7LQU - chains A and B; structure by X-ray diffraction, 2.60 A resolution.

== Chain A ==
Molecule: Reverse transcriptase p66
From: Human immunodeficiency virus type 1
Notes: EC 2.7.7.49
Reference sequence: P03366 (POL_HV1B1); residues 1-555 here correspond to UniProt positions 600-1154 (UniProt number = residue number + 599)
Amino-acid sequence (557 residues; each row starts with the number of its first residue; numbers below 1 keep their minus sign (Met-1 is residue -1)):
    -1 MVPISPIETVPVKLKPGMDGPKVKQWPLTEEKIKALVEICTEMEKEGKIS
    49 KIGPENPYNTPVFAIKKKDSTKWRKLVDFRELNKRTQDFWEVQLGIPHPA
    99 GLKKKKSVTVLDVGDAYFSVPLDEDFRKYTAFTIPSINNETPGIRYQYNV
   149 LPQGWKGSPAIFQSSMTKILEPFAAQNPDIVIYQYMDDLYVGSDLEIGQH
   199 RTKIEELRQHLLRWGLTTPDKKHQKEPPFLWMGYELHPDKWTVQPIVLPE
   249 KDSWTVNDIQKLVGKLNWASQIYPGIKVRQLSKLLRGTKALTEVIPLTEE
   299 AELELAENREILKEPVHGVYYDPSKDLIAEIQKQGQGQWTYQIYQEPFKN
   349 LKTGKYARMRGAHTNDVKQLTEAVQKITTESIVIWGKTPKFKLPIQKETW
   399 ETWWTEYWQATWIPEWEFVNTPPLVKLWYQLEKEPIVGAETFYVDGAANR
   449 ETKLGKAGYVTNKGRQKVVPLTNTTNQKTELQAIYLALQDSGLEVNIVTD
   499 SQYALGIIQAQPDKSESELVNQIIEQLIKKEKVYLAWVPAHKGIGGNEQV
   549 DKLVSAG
Disordered / not traced: 555
Construct notes: initiating methionine (-1); expression tag (0); engineered mutation Ala172 (Lys771 in P03366), Ala173 (Lys772 in P03366), Ser280 (Cys879 in P03366)
Small-molecule neighbours: YBD (N-[(1R)-2-azanyl-1-[5-(hydroxymethyl)-1,3-thiazol-2-yl]ethyl]-5-(4-chloranyl-3-fluoranyl-phenyl)-1H-pyrrole-2-carboxamide): Pro95, Leu100, Val108, Asp110, Tyr181, Gln182, Tyr183, Asp186, Tyr188, His221, Phe227, Trp229, Leu234
Curated features (UniProtKB/Swiss-Prot):
  - region: Phe227 to His235 (RT 'primer grip')
  - motif: Trp398 to Trp414 (Tryptophan repeat motif)
  - binding site (Mg(2+)): Asp110, Asp185, Asp186, Asp443, Glu478, Asp498, Asp549
  - site: Trp401 (Essential for RT p66/p51 heterodimerization), Trp414 (Essential for RT p66/p51 heterodimerization), Phe440, Tyr441 (Cleavage)
From the paper describing this entry:
  - binding site for YBD: Val108, Asp186, His221, Phe227, Trp229
  - catalytic residues: Asp110, Asp186 (citing earlier work)

== Chain B ==
Molecule: Reverse transcriptase p51
From: Human immunodeficiency virus type 1
Reference sequence: P03366 (POL_HV1B1); residues 1-428 here correspond to UniProt positions 600-1027 (UniProt number = residue number + 599)
Amino-acid sequence (429 residues; row label = number of the first residue in the row; numbering starts at 0):
     0 GPISPIETVPVKLKPGMDGPKVKQWPLTEEKIKALVEICTEMEKEGKISK
    50 IGPENPYNTPVFAIKKKDSTKWRKLVDFRELNKRTQDFWEVQLGIPHPAG
   100 LKKKKSVTVLDVGDAYFSVPLDEDFRKYTAFTIPSINNETPGIRYQYNVL
   150 PQGWKGSPAIFQSSMTKILEPFKKQNPDIVIYQYMDDLYVGSDLEIGQHR
   200 TKIEELRQHLLRWGLTTPDKKHQKEPPFLWMGYELHPDKWTVQPIVLPEK
   250 DSWTVNDIQKLVGKLNWASQIYPGIKVRQLSKLLRGTKALTEVIPLTEEA
   300 ELELAENREILKEPVHGVYYDPSKDLIAEIQKQGQGQWTYQIYQEPFKNL
   350 KTGKYARMRGAHTNDVKQLTEAVQKITTESIVIWGKTPKFKLPIQKETWE
   400 TWWTEYWQATWIPEWEFVNTPPLVKLWYQ
Disordered / not traced: 0-4, 216-227
Construct notes: expression tag (0); engineered mutation Ser280 (Cys879 in P03366)
Curated features (UniProtKB/Swiss-Prot):
  - region: Phe227 to His235 (RT 'primer grip')
  - motif: Trp398 to Trp414 (Tryptophan repeat motif)
  - binding site (Mg(2+)): Asp110, Asp185, Asp186
  - site (Essential for RT p66/p51 heterodimerization): Trp401, Trp414

== Chain A / chain B interface ==
Pairs across the interface (113; chain A residue first):
  Val8(A) with Glu53(B)
  Pro9(A) with Glu53(B)
  Gln85(A) with Glu53(B), hydrogen bond (side chain-backbone)
  Asp86(A) with Lys20(B); Pro55(B)
  Phe87(A) with Pro52(B)
  Trp88(A) with Pro52(B), hydrogen bond (backbone-backbone); Asn54(B); Pro55(B); Asn57(B); Thr131(B); Arg143(B)
  Val90(A) with Pro140(B), hydrophobic; Gly141(B)
  Gly93(A) with Asn137(B)
  Pro95(A) with Asn136(B); Asn137(B)
  His96(A) with Asn136(B), hydrogen bond (backbone-side chain)
  Gly99(A) with Asn136(B)
  Leu100(A) with Asn136(B)
  Lys101(A) with Glu138(B), salt bridge
  Ala158(A) with Pro52(B)
  Gln161(A) with Pro140(B)
  Ser162(A) with Pro52(B)
  Thr165(A) with Pro140(B)
  Ile180(A) with Thr139(B)
  Tyr181(A) with Glu138(B)
  Gln182(A) with Glu138(B), hydrogen bond (backbone-backbone); Pro140(B)
  Gln373(A) with Glu396(B); Thr397(B), hydrogen bond; Thr400(B); Trp401(B), hydrogen bond
  Thr376(A) with Thr400(B); Trp401(B)
  Ile380(A) with Pro25(B), hydrophobic; Leu26(B); Thr27(B)
  Val381(A) with Pro25(B), hydrophobic; Ile135(B); Asn136(B), hydrogen bond (backbone-backbone)
  Ile382(A) with Ile135(B); Asn136(B)
  Trp383(A) with Ile135(B)
  Gly384(A) with Thr27(B); Glu28(B), hydrogen bond (backbone-backbone); Ile135(B)
  Trp402(A) with Lys331(B), hydrogen bond (backbone-side chain); His361(B); Thr362(B); Asp364(B)
  Tyr405(A) with Lys331(B), hydrogen bond (backbone-side chain)
  Trp406(A) with Lys331(B); Val417(B); Asn418(B); Thr419(B); Pro420(B); Pro421(B)
  Gln407(A) with Lys331(B), hydrogen bond (backbone-side chain); Pro392(B); Ile393(B); Gln394(B), hydrogen bond; Val417(B), hydrogen bond (side chain-backbone)
  Ala408(A) with Lys331(B); Trp337(B), hydrophobic; Asp364(B); Pro392(B), hydrogen bond (backbone-backbone); Ile393(B)
  Thr409(A) with Asp364(B), hydrogen bond (backbone-side chain)
  Trp410(A) with Thr362(B); Asn363(B); Val365(B), hydrophobic; Trp401(B); Tyr405(B)
  Pro412(A) with Trp401(B), hydrophobic
  Pro433(A) with Asn255(B); Leu289(B), hydrophobic; Thr290(B)
  Ile434(A) with Thr290(B)
  Val435(A) with Thr290(B)
  Thr439(A) with Ala288(B); Leu289(B), hydrogen bond (side chain-backbone)
  Tyr441(A) with Val254(B); Gln258(B); Thr286(B); Lys287(B), hydrogen bond (side chain-backbone); Leu289(B)
  Val458(A) with Thr286(B)
  Thr459(A) with Thr286(B), hydrogen bond (backbone-side chain)
  Asn460(A) with Thr286(B); Ala288(B)
  Asn494(A) with Leu289(B)
  Val496(A) with Gln258(B); Leu289(B), hydrophobic
  Gln500(A) with Leu422(B)
  Gly504(A) with Pro420(B)
  Gln507(A) with Leu422(B)
  Tyr532(A) with Asn255(B), hydrogen bond; Leu289(B), hydrophobic
  Trp535(A) with Leu422(B); Trp426(B), hydrophobic
  Val536(A) with Gln258(B)
  Pro537(A) with Asn265(B)
  Lys540(A) with Asn265(B); Val276(B); Ser280(B)
  Ile542(A) with Leu283(B)
  Gly543(A) with Leu283(B), hydrogen bond (backbone-backbone); Arg284(B); Gly285(B)
  Gly544(A) with Gly285(B), hydrogen bond (backbone-backbone); Thr286(B)
  Gln547(A) with Gly285(B)
Also at the interface, not in a pair above, chain A (71 interface residues in all): Leu92, Ile94, Ile159, Glu169, Met357, Thr369, Thr377, Thr386, Thr403, Leu503, Ala508, Ala534, Gly541, Glu546
Also at the interface, not in a pair above, chain B (61 interface residues in all): Lys22, Lys49, Tyr56, Val261, Gly262, Leu368

== Overview ==
71 residues of chain A and 61 residues of chain B are in contact, with 21 hydrogen bonds and 1 salt bridge.
Polar pairs include Lys101(A)-Glu138(B), Gln85(A)-Glu53(B) and His96(A)-Asn136(B). Bound to chain A: compound
YBD. From the paper: catalytic residues Asp110(A) and Asp186(A); a binding site for YBD at Val108(A),
Asp186(A) and His221(A) among others.
Chain A is Reverse transcriptase p66 and chain B is Reverse transcriptase p51, both from Human
immunodeficiency virus type 1; the structure, Crystal Structure of HIV-1 RT in Complex with NBD-14075, was
determined by X-ray diffraction together with 7LPW and 7LPX from the same study.
